PDB entry 5IKN | X-ray diffraction, 4.80 A resolution (low resolution: residue-level contacts below are approximate; hydrogen-bond / salt-bridge calls are withheld) | chains C and H of the 13 polymer chains in the assembly

== Chain C ==
Molecule: DNA-directed DNA polymerase
Organism: Enterobacteria phage T7
Notes: EC 2.7.7.7, 3.1.11.-
UniProtKB: P00581 (DPOL_BPT7); residues 1-704 here = UniProt positions 1-704
Amino-acid sequence (704 residues; row label = number of the first residue in the row):
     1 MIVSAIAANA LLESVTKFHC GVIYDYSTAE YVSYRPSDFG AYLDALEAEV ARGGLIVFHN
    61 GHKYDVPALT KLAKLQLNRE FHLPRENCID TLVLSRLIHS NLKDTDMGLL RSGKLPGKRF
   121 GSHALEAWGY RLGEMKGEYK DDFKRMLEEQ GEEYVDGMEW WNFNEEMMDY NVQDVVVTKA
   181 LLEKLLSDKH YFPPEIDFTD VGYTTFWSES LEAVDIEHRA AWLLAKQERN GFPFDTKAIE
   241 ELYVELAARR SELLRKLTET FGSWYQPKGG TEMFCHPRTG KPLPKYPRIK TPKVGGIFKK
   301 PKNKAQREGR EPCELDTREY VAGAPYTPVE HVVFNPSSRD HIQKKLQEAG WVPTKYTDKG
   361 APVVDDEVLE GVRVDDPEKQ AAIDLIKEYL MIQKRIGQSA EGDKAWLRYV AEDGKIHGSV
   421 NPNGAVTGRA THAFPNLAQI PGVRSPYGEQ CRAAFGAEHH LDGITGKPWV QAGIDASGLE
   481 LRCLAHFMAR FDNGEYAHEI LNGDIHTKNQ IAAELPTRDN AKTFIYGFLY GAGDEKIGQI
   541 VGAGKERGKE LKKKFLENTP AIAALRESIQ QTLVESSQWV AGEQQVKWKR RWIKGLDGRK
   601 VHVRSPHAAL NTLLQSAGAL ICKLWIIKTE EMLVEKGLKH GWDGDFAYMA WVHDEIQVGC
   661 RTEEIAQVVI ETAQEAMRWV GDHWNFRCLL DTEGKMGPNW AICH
Disordered / not traced: 264-334
Sequence notes: engineered mutation A5 (Asp in P00581), A7 (Glu in P00581)

== Chain H ==
Molecule: DNA primase/helicase
Organism: Enterobacteria phage T7
Notes: EC 2.7.7.-, 3.6.4.12
UniProtKB: P03692 (PRIM_BPT7); residue numbers follow UniProt; this construct covers 64-549
Amino-acid sequence (486 residues; numbered 64 to 549; the number before each row is that of its first residue):
    64 MTYNVWNFGE SNGRYSALTA RGISKETCQK AGYWIAKVDG VMYQVADYRD QNGNIVSQKV
   124 RDKDKNFKTT GSHKSDALFG KHLWNGGKKI VVTEGEIDML TVMELQDCKY PVVSLGHGAS
   184 AAKKTCAANY EYFDQFEQII LMFDMDEAGR KAVEEAAQVL PAGKVRVAVL PCKDANECHL
   244 NGHDREIMEQ VWNAGPWIPD GVVSALSLRE RIREHLSSEE SVGLLFSGCT GINDKTLGAR
   304 GGEVIMVTSG SGMGKSTFVR QQALQWGTAM GKKVGLAMLE ESVEETAEDL IGLHNRVRLR
   364 QSDSLKREII ENGKFDQWFD ELFGNDTFHL YDSFAEAETD RLLAKLAYMR SGLGCDVIIL
   424 DHISIVVSAS GESDERKMID NLMTKLKGFA KSTGVVLVVI CHLKNPDKGK AHEEGRPVSI
   484 TDLRGSGALR QLSDTIIALE RNQQGDMPNL VLVRILKCRF TGDTGIAGYM EYNKETGWLE
   544 PSSYSG

== How chain C and chain H interact ==
Residue-residue contacts (24):
  K189(C) - S548(H)
  P194(C) - G549(H)
  A489(C) - L288(H)
  R490(C) - L288(H)
  R490(C) - S290(H)
  R490(C) - G291(H)
  R490(C) - M333(H)
  F491(C) - L288(H)
  F491(C) - Q328(H)
  F491(C) - A332(H)
  F491(C) - M333(H)
  D492(C) - M333(H)
  N493(C) - L287(H)
  N493(C) - L288(H)
  N493(C) - M333(H)
  N493(C) - K335(H)
  Q571(C) - E543(H)
  K589(C) - E543(H)
  K589(C) - P544(H)
  K589(C) - S546(H)
  R590(C) - S546(H)
  N685(C) - D297(H)
  N685(C) - L300(H)
  R687(C) - L287(H)
Other interface residues (no listed pair), chain C (16 interface residues in all): H190, T572, W592, K594
Other interface residues (no listed pair), chain H (19 interface residues in all): C292, T293, R359, S545
The authors on this interface:
  - interface residues, chain C: K589(C), R590(C)
  - interface residues, chain C: K189(C) (from molecular simulation)

== In short ==
Chain C and chain H form an interface of 16 and 19 residues respectively. From the paper: interface residues
K589(C), R590(C) and K189(C).
Chain C is DNA-directed DNA polymerase and chain H is DNA primase/helicase, both from Enterobacteria phage T7;
the structure, Crystal Structure of the T7 Replisome in the Absence of DNA, was determined by X-ray
diffraction.
